8GJ5 - chains B and E of the 6 polymer chains in the assembly; structure by X-ray diffraction, 2.30 A resolution.

[Chain B]
Protein: Proliferating cell nuclear antigen
From: Aspergillus fumigatus
UniProt: A0A229Y5V5 (A0A229Y5V5_ASPFM); residues 1-257 here correspond to UniProt positions 614-870 (UniProt number = residue number + 613)
Amino-acid sequence (257 residues; each row starts with the number of its first residue):
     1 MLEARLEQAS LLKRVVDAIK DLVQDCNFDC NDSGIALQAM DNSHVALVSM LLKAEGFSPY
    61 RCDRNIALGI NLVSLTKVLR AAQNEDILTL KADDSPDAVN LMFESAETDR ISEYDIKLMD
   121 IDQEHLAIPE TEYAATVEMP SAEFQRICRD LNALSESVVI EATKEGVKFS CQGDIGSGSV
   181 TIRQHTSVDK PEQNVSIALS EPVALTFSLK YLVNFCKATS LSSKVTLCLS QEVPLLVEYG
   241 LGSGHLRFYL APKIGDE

[Chain E]
Protein: Thr-asp-ile-arg-asn-phe-phe-his-ser
From: synthetic construct
Amino-acid sequence (16 residues; numbered 294 to 309; the number before each row is that of its first residue):
   294 KRRMPTDIRN FFHSKR
Disordered / not traced: 308-309

[Interface between chain B and chain E]
Contacting residue pairs (27; chain B residue first):
  Met40(B) - Ile301(E)  hydrophobic
  Met40(B) - Arg302(E)
  His44(B) - Asp300(E)
  His44(B) - Ile301(E)  hydrogen bond (backbone-backbone)
  His44(B) - Arg302(E)  hydrogen bond
  Val45(B) - Thr299(E)
  Val45(B) - Ile301(E)
  Ala46(B) - Ile301(E)
  Leu47(B) - Ile301(E)  hydrophobic
  His125(B) - Ser307(E)
  Leu126(B) - Phe305(E)  hydrophobic
  Leu126(B) - His306(E)
  Ala127(B) - Phe305(E)
  Ala127(B) - His306(E)  hydrogen bond (backbone-backbone)
  Pro129(B) - Phe305(E)
  Glu232(B) - Phe304(E)
  Pro234(B) - Phe304(E)  hydrophobic
  Pro234(B) - Phe305(E)  hydrophobic
  Tyr249(B) - Phe305(E)  hydrophobic
  Ala251(B) - Thr299(E)
  Ala251(B) - Ile301(E)
  Ala251(B) - Phe304(E)  hydrophobic
  Pro252(B) - Thr299(E)  hydrogen bond (backbone-side chain)
  Pro252(B) - Phe304(E)
  Lys253(B) - Thr299(E)
  Ile254(B) - Pro298(E)
  Ile254(B) - Thr299(E)  hydrogen bond (backbone-side chain)
Other interface residues (no listed pair), chain B (20 interface residues in all): Ser43, Ile128, Val233, Leu250

[In short]
20 residues of chain B and 9 residues of chain E are in contact; the contacts include 5 hydrogen bonds. Polar
pairs include His44(B)-Arg302(E), Pro252(B)-Thr299(E) and Ile254(B)-Thr299(E).
Here chain B is Proliferating cell nuclear antigen (Aspergillus fumigatus) and chain E is
Thr-asp-ile-arg-asn-phe-phe-his-ser (synthetic construct). Entry 8GJ5 (fungal pcna and peptidomimetic) was
determined by X-ray diffraction (same publication as 8GJF).
